Entry 1N32 (X-ray diffraction, 3.00 A resolution); this record covers chains A and K of the 23 polymer chains in the assembly.

[Chain A]
Molecule: 16S ribosomal RNA
Organism: Thermus thermophilus
Sequence (1522 nucleotides; numbered 0 to 1544 plus 19 insertion-coded residues; 42 numbers in that range are skipped by the numbering (no residue carries them; nothing is unmodelled there); the number before each row is that of its first residue; a row labelled like 190A-190L holds insertion residues (190A, then the next letters in order); numbering starts at 0):
     0 UUUGUUGGAG AGUUUGAUCC UGGCUCAGGG UGAACGCUGG CGGCGUGCCU AAGACAUGCA
    60 AGUCGUGCGG G
    73 CCGCGGGGUU UU
    88 ACUCCG
    95 UGGUC
   101 AGCGGCGGAC GGGUGAGUAA CGCGUGGGU
  129A G
   130 ACCUACCCGG AAGAGGGGGA CAACCCGGGG AAACUCGGGC UAAUCCCCCA UGUGGACCCG
   190 C
190A-190L CCCUUGGGGUGU
   191 GUCCAAAGGG CUUU
   216 GCCCGCUUCC GGAUGGGCCC GCGUCCCAUC AGCUAGUUGG UGGGGUAAUG GCCCACCAAG
   276 GCGACGACGG GUAGCCGGUC UGAGAGGAUG GCCGGCCACA GGGGCACUGA GACACGGGCC
   336 CCACUCCUAC GGGAGGCAGC AGUUAGGAAU CUUCCGCAAU GGGCGCAAGC CUGACGGAGC
   396 GACGCCGCUU GGAGGAAGAA GCCCUUCGGG GUGUAAACUC CUGAA
   442 CCCGGGACGA AACCCCCGAC GA
   474 GGGGACUGAC GGUACCGGG
   494 GUAAUAGCGC CGGCCAACUC CGUGCCAGCA GCCGCGGUAA UACGGAGGGC GCGAGCGUUA
   554 CCCGGAUUCA CUGGGCGUAA AGGGCGUGUA GGCGGCCUGG GGCGUCCCAU GUGAAAGACC
   614 ACGGCUCAAC CGUGGGGGAG CGUGGGAUAC GCUCAGGCUA GACGGUGGGA GAGGGUGGUG
   674 GAAUUCCCGG AGUAGCGGUG AAAUGCGCAG AUACCGGGAG GAACGCCGAU GGCGAAGGCA
   734 GCCACCUGGU CCACCCGUGA CGCUGAGGCG CGAAAGCGUG GGGAGCAAAC CGGAUUAGAU
   794 ACCCGGGUAG UCCACGCCCU AAACGAUGCG CGCUAGGUCU CUGGGUCU
   848 CCUGGGGGCC GAAGCUAACG CGUUAAGCGC GCCGCCUGGG GAGUACGGCC GCAAGGCUGA
   908 AACUCAAAGG AAUUGACGGG GGCCCGCACA AGCGGUGGAG CAUGUGGUUU AAUUCGAAGC
   968 AACGCGAAGA ACCUUACCAG GCCUUGACAU GCUAGG
 1003A G
  1004 AACCCGGGUG AAAGCCUGGG GUGCCCC
1030A-1030D GCGA
  1031 GGGGAGCCCU AGCACAGGUG CUGCAUGGCC GUCGUCAGCU CGUGCCGUGA GGUGUUGGGU
  1091 UAAGUCCCGC AACGAGCGCA ACCCCCGCCG UUAGUUGCCA GCGGUUCGGC CGGGCACUCU
  1151 AACGGGACUG CCCGCGAAA
  1171 GCGGGAGGAA GGAGGGGACG ACGUCUGGUC AGCAUGGCCC UUACGGCCUG GGCGACACAC
  1231 GUGCUACAAU GCCCACUACA AAGCGAUGCC ACCCGGCAAC GGGGAGCUAA UCGCAAAAAG
  1291 GUGGGCCCAG UUCGGAUUGG GGUCUGCAAC CCGACCCCAU GAAGCCGGAA UCGCUAGUAA
  1351 UCGCGGAUCA G
 1361A C
  1362 CAUGCCGCGG UGAAUACGUU CCCGGGCCUU GUACACACCG CCCGUCACGC CAUGGGAGCG
  1422 GGCUCUACCC GAAGUCGCCG GG
  1446 AGCCUACGGG
  1459 CAGGCGCCGA GGGUAGGGCC CGUGACUGGG GCGAAGUCGU AACAAGGUAG CUGUACCGGA
  1519 AGGUGCGGCU GGAUCACCUC CUUUCU
Not modelled in the structure: 0-4, 1535-1538
Bound ions: Mg2+ site 1: U12, G22; Mg2+ site 2: G15, U920; Mg2+ site 3 near G21 (its only coordinating residue here); Mg2+ site 4: G46, G394; Mg2+ site 5: C48, G115; Mg2+ site 6 near G52 (its only coordinating residue here); Mg2+ site 7 near A53 (its only coordinating residue here); Mg2+ site 8: A59, U387; Mg2+ site 9: G61, U62, G105; Mg2+ site 10: G70, U98; Mg2+ site 11: G107, G324, G326; Mg2+ site 12: A109, G331; 88 more Mg2+ sites not listed
Small-molecule neighbours: paromomycin (PAR): C1404, G1405, U1406, C1407, A1408, C1409, C1490, G1491, A1492, A1493, G1494, U1495, C1496
What the authors report for this chain:
  - contacts within the chain: G530-A1492
  - conformationally variable residues (side-chain flip): G530, A1492, A1493

[Chain K]
Molecule: 30S ribosomal protein S11
Organism: Thermus thermophilus
Sequence (129 residues; numbered 1 to 129; the number before each row is that of its first residue):
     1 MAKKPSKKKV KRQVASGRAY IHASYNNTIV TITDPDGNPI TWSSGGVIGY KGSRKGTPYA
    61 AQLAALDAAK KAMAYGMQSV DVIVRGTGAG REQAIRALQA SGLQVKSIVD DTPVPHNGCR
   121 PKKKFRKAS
Not modelled in the structure: 1-10

[How chain A and chain K interact]
Residue-residue contacts (84; chain A residue first):
  G674(A) - His116(K)  base contact
  A675(A) - Val114(K)  hydrogen bond to the sugar
  A675(A) - His116(K)  hydrogen bond to the base
  A675(A) - Gly118(K)  base contact
  A676(A) - Pro113(K)  sugar contact
  A676(A) - Val114(K)  sugar contact
  A676(A) - Pro115(K)  sugar contact
  A676(A) - Cys119(K)  base contact
  U677(A) - Cys119(K)  hydrogen bond to the base
  G683(A) - Asn38(K)  hydrogen bond to the base
  G683(A) - Pro39(K)  base contact
  A684(A) - Asn38(K)  hydrogen bond to the sugar
  A684(A) - Pro39(K)  hydrogen bond to the sugar
  G685(A) - Arg12(K)  salt bridge to the phosphate
  G685(A) - Pro39(K)  sugar contact
  G685(A) - Ile40(K)  phosphate contact
  G685(A) - Trp42(K)  sugar contact
  U686(A) - Trp42(K)  hydrogen bond to the sugar
  U686(A) - Tyr75(K)  phosphate contact
  A687(A) - Trp42(K)  sugar contact
  A687(A) - Lys71(K)  salt bridge to the phosphate
  G688(A) - Trp42(K)  sugar contact
  G688(A) - Ser44(K)  hydrogen bond to the phosphate
  G688(A) - Gly46(K)  phosphate contact
  G688(A) - Val47(K)  phosphate contact
  C689(A) - Asn27(K)  hydrogen bond to the phosphate
  C689(A) - Ser44(K)  hydrogen bond to the phosphate
  C689(A) - Gly45(K)  phosphate contact
  C689(A) - Gly46(K)  hydrogen bond to the phosphate
  C689(A) - Lys55(K)  salt bridge to the phosphate
  G690(A) - Asn27(K)  hydrogen bond to the phosphate
  G690(A) - Lys55(K)  hydrogen bond to the base
  G691(A) - Asn26(K)  hydrogen bond to the phosphate
  G691(A) - Gly52(K)  base contact
  G691(A) - Lys55(K)  hydrogen bond to the base
  U692(A) - Asn26(K)  hydrogen bond to the phosphate
  U692(A) - Gly52(K)  base contact
  U692(A) - Ser53(K)  hydrogen bond to the base
  U692(A) - Lys124(K)  salt bridge to the phosphate
  A694(A) - Ser53(K)  hydrogen bond to the phosphate
  A695(A) - Gly52(K)  phosphate contact
  A695(A) - Ser53(K)  hydrogen bond to the phosphate
  A704(A) - Trp42(K)  base contact
  U705(A) - Ile29(K)  base contact
  U705(A) - Trp42(K)  base contact
  A706(A) - His22(K)  phosphate contact
  A706(A) - Ile29(K)  sugar contact
  A706(A) - Thr31(K)  hydrogen bond to the sugar
  C707(A) - Tyr20(K)  phosphate contact
  C707(A) - Thr31(K)  sugar contact
  C707(A) - Thr33(K)  sugar contact
  C707(A) - Gly37(K)  hydrogen bond to the sugar
  C707(A) - Pro39(K)  base contact
  C707(A) - Arg85(K)  salt bridge to the phosphate
  C708(A) - Arg18(K)  sugar contact
  C708(A) - Tyr20(K)  sugar contact
  C708(A) - Asp36(K)  sugar contact
  C708(A) - Gly37(K)  sugar contact
  C708(A) - Arg85(K)  salt bridge to the phosphate
  G714(A) - Cys119(K)  base contact
  A715(A) - Gly118(K)  base contact
  A716(A) - Asn117(K)  hydrogen bond to the sugar
  A716(A) - Gly118(K)  sugar contact
  C717(A) - His116(K)  phosphate contact
  C717(A) - Asn117(K)  sugar contact
  G718(A) - His116(K)  stacking on the base
  G718(A) - Asn117(K)  hydrogen bond to the phosphate
  A777(A) - Cys119(K)  base contact
  G778(A) - Cys119(K)  sugar contact
  G778(A) - Arg120(K)  hydrogen bond to the sugar
  C779(A) - Arg120(K)  sugar contact
  C779(A) - Pro121(K)  sugar contact
  C779(A) - Lys122(K)  phosphate contact
  C779(A) - Lys123(K)  phosphate contact
  A780(A) - Lys122(K)  phosphate contact
  A780(A) - Lys123(K)  hydrogen bond to the phosphate
  C796(A) - Lys123(K)  salt bridge to the phosphate
  C797(A) - Lys124(K)  phosphate contact
  G798(A) - Lys122(K)  salt bridge to the phosphate
  U1522(A) - Lys123(K)  phosphate contact
  G1523(A) - Lys123(K)  salt bridge to the phosphate
  C1524(A) - Arg120(K)  salt bridge to the phosphate
  G1525(A) - Arg120(K)  salt bridge to the phosphate
  G1525(A) - Arg126(K)  salt bridge to the phosphate
Other interface residues (no listed pair), chain K (39 interface residues in all): Lys51

[Overview]
The interface between chain A and chain K involves 37 residues on one side and 39 on the other; the contacts
include 25 hydrogen bonds, 12 salt bridges and 1 aromatic stacking contact. Polar pairs include
A675(A)-His116(K), U677(A)-Cys119(K) and G683(A)-Asn38(K). The paper reports conformational variability at
G530(A), A1492(A) and A1493(A); contacts within the chain involving G530(A) and A1492(A).
Here chain A is 16S ribosomal RNA and chain K is 30S ribosomal protein S11, both from Thermus thermophilus.
Entry 1N32 (Structure of the Thermus thermophilus 30S ribosomal subunit bound to codon and near-cognate
transfer RNA anticodon ...) was determined by X-ray diffraction, deposited together with 1N33, 1N34 and 1N36.
